9NE8 - chains A and T of the 6 polymer chains in the assembly; structure by electron microscopy, 3.60 A resolution.

== Chain A ==
Protein: DNA polymerase epsilon catalytic subunit A
Organism: Homo sapiens
Notes: EC 2.7.7.7, 3.1.11.-
UniProt: Q07864 (DPOE1_HUMAN); residue numbers follow UniProt; this construct covers 1-1200
Amino-acid sequence (1200 residues; row label = number of the first residue in the row):
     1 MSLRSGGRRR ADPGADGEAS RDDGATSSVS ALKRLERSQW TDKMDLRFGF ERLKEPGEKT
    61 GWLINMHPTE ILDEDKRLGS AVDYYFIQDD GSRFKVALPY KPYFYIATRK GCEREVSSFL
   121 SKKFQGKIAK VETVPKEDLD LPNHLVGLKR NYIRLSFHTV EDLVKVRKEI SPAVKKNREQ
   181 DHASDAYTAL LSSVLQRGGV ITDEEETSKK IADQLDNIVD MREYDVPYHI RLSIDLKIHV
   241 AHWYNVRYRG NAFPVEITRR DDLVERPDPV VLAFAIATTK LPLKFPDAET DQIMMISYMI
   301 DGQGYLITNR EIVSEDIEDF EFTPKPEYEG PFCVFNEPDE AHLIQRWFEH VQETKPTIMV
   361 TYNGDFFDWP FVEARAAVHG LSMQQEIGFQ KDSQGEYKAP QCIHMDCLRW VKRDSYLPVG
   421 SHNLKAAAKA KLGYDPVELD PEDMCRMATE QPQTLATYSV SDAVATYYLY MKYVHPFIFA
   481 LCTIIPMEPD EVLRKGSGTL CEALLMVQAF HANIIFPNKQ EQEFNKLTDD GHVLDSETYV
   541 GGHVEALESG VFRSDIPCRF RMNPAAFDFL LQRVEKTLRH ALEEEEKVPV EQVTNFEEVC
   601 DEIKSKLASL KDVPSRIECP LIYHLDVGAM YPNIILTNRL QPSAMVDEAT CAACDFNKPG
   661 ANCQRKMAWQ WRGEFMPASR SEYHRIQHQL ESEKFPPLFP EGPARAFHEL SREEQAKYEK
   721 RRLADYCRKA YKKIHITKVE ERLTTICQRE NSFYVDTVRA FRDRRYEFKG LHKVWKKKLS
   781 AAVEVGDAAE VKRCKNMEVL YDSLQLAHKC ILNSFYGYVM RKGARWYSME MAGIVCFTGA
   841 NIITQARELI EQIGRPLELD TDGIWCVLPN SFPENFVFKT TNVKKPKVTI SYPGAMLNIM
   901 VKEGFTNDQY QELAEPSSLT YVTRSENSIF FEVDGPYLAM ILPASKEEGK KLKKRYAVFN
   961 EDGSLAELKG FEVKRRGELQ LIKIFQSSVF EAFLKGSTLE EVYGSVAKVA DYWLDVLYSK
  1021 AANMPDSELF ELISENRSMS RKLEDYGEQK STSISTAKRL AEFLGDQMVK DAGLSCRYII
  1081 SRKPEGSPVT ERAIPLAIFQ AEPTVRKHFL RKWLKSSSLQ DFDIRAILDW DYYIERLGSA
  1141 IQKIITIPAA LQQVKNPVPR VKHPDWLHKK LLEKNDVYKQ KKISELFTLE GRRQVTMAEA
Unresolved in the structure: 1-28, 182-212, 1198-1200
Construct notes: conflict Ala275 (Asp in Q07864), Ala277 (Glu in Q07864)
Metal / ion sites: 4Fe-4S cluster Fe: Cys651, Cys654, Cys663, Cys747
Small-molecule neighbours: 4Fe-4S cluster (SF4): Val646, Cys651, Cys654, Phe656, Asn657, Cys663, Gln664, Cys747
Swiss-Prot annotation at these positions:
  - modified residue: Ser1184 (Phosphoserine)
  - natural variant: Ala189 (A189T: Found in a colorectal sample), Arg231 (R231H: Found in a colorectal sample), Pro286 (P286H: Found in a colorectal sample; P286R: Found in a colorectal sample), Phe367 (F367S: Found in a colorectal sample), Val411 (V411L: In CRCS12; uncertain significance), Leu424 (L424V: In CRCS12), Pro436 (P436R: Found in a colorectal sample), Tyr458 (Y458F: In CRCS12; uncertain significance), Ser459 (S459F: Found in a colorectal sample), Arg762 (R762W: Found in a colorectal sample), Lys777 (K777N: Found in a colorectal sample), Ala1007 (A1007P: In IMAGEI; uncertain significance), 1 further natural variant entry in UniProt
From the paper describing this entry:
  - disease-associated variants - P286K, P286R: decreased catalytic activity (citing earlier work)

== Chain T ==
Molecule: 47-nt DNA strand
Sequence (47 nucleotides; each row starts with the number of its first residue):
     1 GCCAGCAGCA AAGTGAAAAA TCTAAAGCAT CACCTTGCTG AACCTCA
Unresolved in the structure: 1-12, 37-47

== Interface between chain A and chain T ==
Residue-residue contacts (35; chain A residue first):
  Tyr416(A) - DG13(T)  base contact
  Ser497(A) - DG13(T)  hydrogen bond to the base
  Thr538(A) - DG15(T)  sugar contact
  Thr538(A) - DA16(T)  phosphate contact
  Tyr539(A) - DT14(T)  hydrogen bond to the base
  Tyr539(A) - DG15(T)  phosphate contact
  Tyr539(A) - DA16(T)  phosphate contact
  Val540(A) - DA16(T)  phosphate contact
  Gly541(A) - DG15(T)  phosphate contact
  Gly541(A) - DA16(T)  hydrogen bond to the phosphate
  Gly542(A) - DA16(T)  sugar contact
  Val544(A) - DA17(T)  phosphate contact
  Arg672(A) - DA16(T)  salt bridge to the phosphate
  Lys732(A) - DA25(T)  hydrogen bond to the phosphate
  Lys732(A) - DA26(T)  phosphate contact
  Tyr816(A) - DT14(T)  base contact
  Met820(A) - DT14(T)  sugar contact
  Arg821(A) - DT14(T)  hydrogen bond to the sugar
  Lys951(A) - DA18(T)  phosphate contact
  Leu952(A) - DA18(T)  phosphate contact
  Leu952(A) - DA19(T)  phosphate contact
  Lys953(A) - DA17(T)  phosphate contact
  Lys953(A) - DA18(T)  hydrogen bond to the phosphate
  Lys954(A) - DA17(T)  base contact
  Arg955(A) - DA18(T)  hydrogen bond to the phosphate
  Glu972(A) - DA19(T)  phosphate contact
  Pro1088(A) - DC22(T)  phosphate contact
  Val1089(A) - DT21(T)  phosphate contact
  Val1089(A) - DC22(T)  hydrogen bond to the phosphate
  Thr1090(A) - DC22(T)  hydrogen bond to the phosphate
  Tyr1132(A) - DT21(T)  hydrogen bond to the phosphate
  Arg1136(A) - DA20(T)  salt bridge to the phosphate
  Arg1136(A) - DT21(T)  salt bridge to the phosphate
  Ser1139(A) - DA20(T)  phosphate contact
  Lys1143(A) - DA19(T)  salt bridge to the phosphate
Also at the interface, not in a pair above, chain A (30 interface residues in all): Arg413, Arg728, Ser814, Arg975
Also at the interface, not in a pair above, chain T (13 interface residues in all): DA24

== Summary ==
Chain A and chain T form an interface of 30 and 13 residues respectively; the contacts include 10 hydrogen
bonds and 4 salt bridges. Polar contacts include Ser497(A)-DG13(T), Tyr539(A)-DT14(T) and Arg821(A)-DT14(T).
Bound to chain A: 4Fe-4S cluster. The paper reports that P286K and P286R of chain A reduce catalytic activity.
Here chain A is DNA polymerase epsilon catalytic subunit A (Homo sapiens) and chain T is a 47-nt DNA strand.
Entry 9NE8 (Human polymerase epsilon bound to PCNA and DNA with an in-situ-generated mismatch in the
mismatch-locking state) was determined by electron microscopy together with 9NE6, 9NE7, 9NE9 and 9NEA from the
same study.
